Entry 6DCQ (electron microscopy, 3.10 A resolution); this record covers chains B and H of the 10 polymer chains in the assembly.

# Chain B
Name: Envelope glycoprotein gp160
Source organism: Human immunodeficiency virus 1
Notes: fragment: GP41 domain residues 508-859
UniProt: A0A2H4K974 (A0A2H4K974_9HIV1); residues 512-863 here correspond to UniProt positions 508-859 (UniProt number = residue number - 4)
Sequence (352 residues; numbered 512 to 863; the number before each row is that of its first residue):
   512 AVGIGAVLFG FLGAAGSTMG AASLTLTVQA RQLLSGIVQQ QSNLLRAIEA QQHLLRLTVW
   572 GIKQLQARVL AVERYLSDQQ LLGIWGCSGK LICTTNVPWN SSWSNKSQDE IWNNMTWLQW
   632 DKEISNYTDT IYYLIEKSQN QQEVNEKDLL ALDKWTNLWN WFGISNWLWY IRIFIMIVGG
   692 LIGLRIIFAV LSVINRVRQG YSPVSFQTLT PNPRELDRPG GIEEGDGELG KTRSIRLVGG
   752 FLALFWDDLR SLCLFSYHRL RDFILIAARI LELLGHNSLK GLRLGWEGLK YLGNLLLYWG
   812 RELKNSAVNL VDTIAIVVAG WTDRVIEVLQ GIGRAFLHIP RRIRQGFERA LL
Unresolved in the structure: 550-571, 656-863
Disulfides: Cys598-Cys604
Covalently attached groups: N-acetylglucosamine (NAG) linked to Asn611, Asn616, Asn625, Asn637
What the authors report for this chain:
  - post-translational modification sites: Asn611, Asn616, Asn637

# Chain H
Name: Immunoglobulin G PGT151 Fab, Heavy chain
Source organism: Homo sapiens
UniProt: S6B291 (S6B291_HUMAN); residues 111-218 here correspond to UniProt positions 134-241 (UniProt number = residue number + 23)
Sequence (240 residues; row label = number of the first residue in the row; a row labelled like 82A-82C holds insertion residues (82A, then the next letters in order)):
     1 RVQLVESGGG VVQPGKSVRL SCVVSDFPFS KYPMYWVRQA PGKGLEWVAA IS
   52A G
    53 DAWHVVYSNS VQGRFLVSRD NVKNTLYLEM
82A-82C NSL
    83 KIEDTAVYRC ARMFQESG
100A-100R PPRLDRWSGRNYYYYSGM
   101 DVWGQGTTVT VSSASTKGPS VFPLAPSSKS TSGGTAALGC LVKDYFPEPV TVSWNSGALT
   161 SGVHTFPAVL QSSGLYSLSS VVTVPSSSLG TQTYICNVNH KPSNTKVDKR VEPKSCDK
Unresolved in the structure: 1, 112-218
Disulfides: Cys22-Cys92

# How chain B and chain H interact
Residue-residue contacts - 25 pairs, chain B then chain H:
  Ala512(B) - Tyr100N(H)
  Ala512(B) - Tyr100O(H)  hydrogen bond (backbone-backbone)
  Val513(B) - Tyr100M(H)
  Gly514(B) - His56(H)
  Gly514(B) - Tyr100L(H)
  Gly514(B) - Tyr100M(H)  hydrogen bond (backbone-backbone)
  Ile515(B) - His56(H)
  Ile515(B) - Asn100K(H)
  Ile515(B) - Tyr100L(H)  hydrophobic
  Gly516(B) - Trp55(H)
  Gly516(B) - Asn100K(H)  hydrogen bond (backbone-backbone)
  Gly516(B) - Tyr100M(H)
  Ala517(B) - Trp55(H)
  Ala517(B) - Arg100J(H)
  Ala517(B) - Asn100K(H)  hydrogen bond (backbone-backbone)
  Val518(B) - Gly100I(H)
  Val518(B) - Arg100J(H)
  Leu519(B) - Leu100D(H)  hydrophobic
  Leu519(B) - Gly100I(H)  hydrogen bond (backbone-backbone)
  Phe520(B) - Gly100I(H)
  Gly521(B) - Trp100G(H)
  Gly521(B) - Ser100H(H)
  Phe522(B) - Trp100G(H)  hydrogen bond (backbone-backbone)
  Arg542(B) - Arg100F(H)
  Gln543(B) - Trp100G(H)

# Overview
Chain B and chain H each contribute 13 residues to their interface, with 6 hydrogen bonds. Main-chain hydrogen
bonds include Ala512(B)-Tyr100O(H), Gly514(B)-Tyr100M(H) and Gly516(B)-Asn100K(H). Covalently linked
N-acetylglucosamine: at Asn611(B), Asn616(B), Asn625(B) and Asn637(B). From the paper: modification sites
Asn611(B), Asn616(B) and Asn637(B).
Chain B is Envelope glycoprotein gp160 (Human immunodeficiency virus 1) and chain H is Immunoglobulin G PGT151
Fab, Heavy chain (Homo sapiens); the structure, Ectodomain of full length, wild type HIV-1 glycoprotein clone
PC64M18C043 in complex with PGT151 Fab, was determined by electron microscopy (same publication as 6CA6).
